PDB entry 8K6H | X-ray diffraction, 1.50 A resolution | chains A and D of the 10 polymer chains in the assembly

== Chain A (and D) ==
Name: Cyanate hydratase
Source organism: Escherichia coli K-12
Notes: EC 4.2.1.104; chain D of this document is another copy of the same molecule, construct and numbering; everything in this record applies to it too
UniProtKB: P00816 (CYNS_ECOLI); residue numbers follow UniProt; this construct covers 1-156
Amino-acid sequence (160 residues; numbered -3 to 156; the number before each row is that of its first residue; numbers below 1 keep their minus sign (Gly-3 is residue -3)):
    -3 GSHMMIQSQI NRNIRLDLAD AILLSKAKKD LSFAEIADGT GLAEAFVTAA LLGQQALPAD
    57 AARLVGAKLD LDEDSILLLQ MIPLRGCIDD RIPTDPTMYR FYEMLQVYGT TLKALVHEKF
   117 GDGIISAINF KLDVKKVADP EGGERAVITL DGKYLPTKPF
Unresolved in the structure: -3 to 0
Construct notes: expression tag (-3 to 0)
Residues lining bound ligands: cyanic acid (0NM): Ile120, Ser122, Ala123, Ile124, Leu151
Curated features (UniProtKB/Swiss-Prot):
  - active site: Arg96, Glu99, Ser122

== How chain A and chain D interact ==
Pairs across the interface - 139 pairs, chain A then chain D:
  Ser28(A) - Glu114(D)
  Phe29(A) - Ala110(D)  hydrophobic
  Phe29(A) - Glu114(D)  hydrogen bond (backbone-side chain)
  Ala30(A) - Glu114(D)  hydrogen bond (backbone-side chain)
  Glu40(A) - Lys115(D)  salt bridge
  Ala41(A) - Tyr104(D)
  Ala41(A) - Thr107(D)
  Thr44(A) - Thr107(D)
  Thr44(A) - Leu111(D)
  Ala45(A) - Tyr104(D)  hydrophobic
  Ala45(A) - Thr107(D)  hydrogen bond (backbone-side chain)
  Leu48(A) - Thr106(D)
  Leu48(A) - Thr107(D)
  Gln50(A) - Gln102(D)
  Gln50(A) - Val103(D)
  Gln51(A) - Val103(D)
  Gln51(A) - Tyr104(D)  hydrogen bond
  Gly82(A) - Gln102(D)
  Cys83(A) - Leu101(D)  hydrogen bond (side chain-backbone)
  Cys83(A) - Gln102(D)  hydrogen bond (backbone-backbone)
  Cys83(A) - Gly105(D)
  Cys83(A) - Thr106(D)  hydrogen bond (side chain-backbone)
  Ile84(A) - Gln102(D)  hydrogen bond (backbone-side chain)
  Arg87(A) - Ile88(D)
  Arg87(A) - Tyr98(D)  hydrogen bond (backbone-side chain)
  Ile88(A) - Arg87(D)
  Asp91(A) - Lys109(D)  salt bridge
  Pro92(A) - Ile120(D)
  Thr93(A) - His113(D)
  Thr93(A) - Gly119(D)  hydrogen bond (side chain-backbone)
  Thr93(A) - Ile120(D)
  Met94(A) - Gly105(D)
  Met94(A) - Thr106(D)
  Met94(A) - Lys109(D)
  Arg96(A) - Ile120(D)
  Arg96(A) - Ile121(D)
  Arg96(A) - Ala123(D)
  Phe97(A) - Leu101(D)  hydrophobic
  Tyr98(A) - Arg87(D)  hydrogen bond (side chain-backbone)
  Tyr98(A) - Leu101(D)  hydrophobic
  Glu99(A) - Ala123(D)
  Met100(A) - Phe126(D)  hydrophobic
  Leu101(A) - Cys83(D)  hydrogen bond (backbone-side chain)
  Leu101(A) - Ile84(D)  hydrophobic
  Leu101(A) - Phe97(D)  hydrophobic
  Leu101(A) - Tyr98(D)  hydrophobic
  Gln102(A) - Gln50(D)
  Gln102(A) - Gly82(D)
  Gln102(A) - Cys83(D)  hydrogen bond (backbone-backbone)
  Gln102(A) - Ile84(D)  hydrogen bond (side chain-backbone)
  Val103(A) - Gln50(D)
  Tyr104(A) - Ala41(D)
  Tyr104(A) - Ala45(D)  hydrophobic
  Tyr104(A) - Gln51(D)  hydrogen bond
  Tyr104(A) - Phe126(D)  hydrophobic
  Tyr104(A) - Leu128(D)  hydrophobic
  Gly105(A) - Cys83(D)
  Gly105(A) - Met94(D)
  Thr106(A) - Leu48(D)
  Thr106(A) - Cys83(D)  hydrogen bond (backbone-side chain)
  Thr106(A) - Met94(D)
  Thr107(A) - Ala41(D)
  Thr107(A) - Thr44(D)
  Thr107(A) - Ala45(D)  hydrogen bond (side chain-backbone)
  Thr107(A) - Leu48(D)
  Leu108(A) - Val130(D)  hydrophobic
  Leu108(A) - Ile144(D)  hydrophobic
  Lys109(A) - Asp91(D)  salt bridge
  Lys109(A) - Thr93(D)
  Lys109(A) - Met94(D)
  Ala110(A) - Phe29(D)  hydrophobic
  Leu111(A) - Ala41(D)  hydrophobic
  Leu111(A) - Thr44(D)
  His113(A) - Thr93(D)
  Glu114(A) - Ser28(D)
  Glu114(A) - Phe29(D)  hydrogen bond (side chain-backbone)
  Glu114(A) - Ala30(D)  hydrogen bond (side chain-backbone)
  Lys115(A) - Glu40(D)  salt bridge
  Lys115(A) - Val130(D)
  Lys115(A) - Lys132(D)  hydrogen bond (backbone-side chain)
  Phe116(A) - Lys132(D)
  Phe116(A) - Glu140(D)
  Phe116(A) - Arg141(D)
  Phe116(A) - Ala142(D)  hydrophobic
  Gly119(A) - Thr93(D)  hydrogen bond (backbone-side chain)
  Ile120(A) - Pro92(D)
  Ile120(A) - Thr93(D)
  Ile120(A) - Arg96(D)
  Ile121(A) - Arg96(D)
  Ile121(A) - Ala142(D)  hydrophobic
  Ser122(A) - Met100(D)
  Ala123(A) - Arg96(D)
  Ala123(A) - Glu99(D)
  Asn125(A) - Arg141(D)  hydrogen bond
  Phe126(A) - Met100(D)  hydrophobic
  Phe126(A) - Tyr104(D)  hydrophobic
  Phe126(A) - Arg141(D)
  Leu128(A) - Tyr104(D)  hydrophobic
  Val130(A) - Leu108(D)  hydrophobic
  Val130(A) - Lys115(D)
  Lys132(A) - Lys115(D)  hydrogen bond (side chain-backbone)
  Lys132(A) - Phe116(D)
  Asp135(A) - Lys149(D)
  Gly138(A) - Lys149(D)  hydrogen bond (backbone-side chain)
  Glu140(A) - Phe116(D)
  Glu140(A) - Lys149(D)
  Glu140(A) - Tyr150(D)  hydrogen bond (backbone-backbone)
  Arg141(A) - Phe116(D)
  Arg141(A) - Asn125(D)  hydrogen bond
  Arg141(A) - Phe126(D)
  Arg141(A) - Asp147(D)  salt bridge
  Arg141(A) - Gly148(D)
  Arg141(A) - Lys149(D)
  Ala142(A) - Phe116(D)  hydrophobic
  Ala142(A) - Ile121(D)  hydrophobic
  Ala142(A) - Leu146(D)
  Ala142(A) - Asp147(D)
  Ala142(A) - Gly148(D)  hydrogen bond (backbone-backbone)
  Val143(A) - Thr145(D)
  Val143(A) - Leu146(D)
  Ile144(A) - Leu108(D)  hydrophobic
  Ile144(A) - Ile144(D)
  Ile144(A) - Thr145(D)
  Ile144(A) - Leu146(D)  hydrogen bond (backbone-backbone)
  Thr145(A) - Val143(D)
  Thr145(A) - Ile144(D)
  Leu146(A) - Ala142(D)
  Leu146(A) - Val143(D)
  Leu146(A) - Ile144(D)  hydrogen bond (backbone-backbone)
  Asp147(A) - Arg141(D)  salt bridge
  Asp147(A) - Ala142(D)
  Gly148(A) - Arg141(D)
  Gly148(A) - Ala142(D)  hydrogen bond (backbone-backbone)
  Lys149(A) - Asp135(D)
  Lys149(A) - Gly138(D)  hydrogen bond (side chain-backbone)
  Lys149(A) - Gly139(D)
  Lys149(A) - Glu140(D)
  Lys149(A) - Arg141(D)
  Tyr150(A) - Glu140(D)  hydrogen bond (backbone-backbone)
Other interface residues (no listed pair), chain A (69 interface residues in all): Lys22, Phe42, Arg81, Val112, Ile124, Lys131, Gly139
Other interface residues (no listed pair), chain D (69 interface residues in all): Arg81, Pro89, Val112, Ser122, Ile124, Lys127, Lys131

== Overview ==
The chain A/chain D interface involves 69 residues from each chain; the contacts include 32 hydrogen bonds and
6 salt bridges. Polar contacts include Glu40(A)-Lys115(D), Asp91(A)-Lys109(D) and Arg141(A)-Asp147(D). Bound
to chain A: cyanic acid. Curated annotation (UniProt) lists 3 active-site residues on chain A.
Chain A and chain D are both Cyanate hydratase (Escherichia coli K-12); the structure, Crystal structure of
e.coli cyanase complex with cyanate, was determined by X-ray diffraction, deposited together with 8K6G, 8K6S,
8K6U and 8K6X.
